8QP9 - chains L and 6 of the 16 polymer chains in the assembly; structure by electron microscopy, 4.10 A resolution (low resolution: residue-level contacts below are approximate; hydrogen-bond / salt-bridge calls are withheld).

== Chain L ==
Protein: U4/U6 small nuclear ribonucleoprotein Prp31
Source organism: Homo sapiens
UniProtKB: Q8WWY3 (PRP31_HUMAN); residue numbers follow UniProt; this construct covers 1-499
Chain sequence (499 residues; numbered 1 to 499; the number before each row is that of its first residue):
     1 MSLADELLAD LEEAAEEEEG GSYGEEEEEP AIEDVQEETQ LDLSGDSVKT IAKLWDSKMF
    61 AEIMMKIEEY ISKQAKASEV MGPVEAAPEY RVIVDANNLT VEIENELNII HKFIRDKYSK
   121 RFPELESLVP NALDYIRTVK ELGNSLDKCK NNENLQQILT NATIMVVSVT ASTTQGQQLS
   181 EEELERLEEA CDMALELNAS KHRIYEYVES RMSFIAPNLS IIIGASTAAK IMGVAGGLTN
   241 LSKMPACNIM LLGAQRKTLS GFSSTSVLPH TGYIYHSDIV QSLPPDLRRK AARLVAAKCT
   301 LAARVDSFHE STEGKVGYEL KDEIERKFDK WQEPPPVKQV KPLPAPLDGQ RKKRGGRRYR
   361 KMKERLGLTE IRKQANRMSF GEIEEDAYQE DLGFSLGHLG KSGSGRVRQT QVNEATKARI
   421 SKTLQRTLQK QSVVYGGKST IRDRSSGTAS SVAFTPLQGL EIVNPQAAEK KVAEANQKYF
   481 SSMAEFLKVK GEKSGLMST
Not modelled in the structure: 1-340, 391-499
Curated features (UniProtKB/Swiss-Prot):
  - motif: Arg-351 to Glu-364 (Nuclear localization signal (NLS))
  - site: Cys-247 (Interaction with U4 snRNA), His-270 (Interaction with U4 snRNA and U4atac snRNA), Arg-289 (Interaction with U4atac snRNA), Arg-293 (Interaction with U4 snRNA and U4atac snRNA), Lys-298 (Interaction with U4 snRNA and U4atac snRNA)
  - modified residue: Ser-379 (Phosphoserine), Ser-395 (Phosphoserine), Ser-432 (Phosphoserine), Lys-438 (N6-acetyllysine), Ser-439 (Phosphoserine), Thr-440 (Phosphothreonine), Ser-450 (Phosphoserine), Thr-455 (Phosphothreonine)
  - cross-link (Glycyl lysine isopeptide (Lys-Gly)): Lys-471 (interchain with G-Cter in SUMO2), Lys-478 (interchain with G-Cter in SUMO2)
  - natural variant: His-111 to Ile-114 (deletion: In RP11), Ala-194 (A194E: In RP11), Ala-216 (A216P: In RP11)
  - mutagenesis: His-270 (H270A/K: Reduces binding to the complex formed by U4 snRNA and SNU13), Arg-351 to Glu-364 (Abolishes nuclear localization)

== Chain 6 ==
Molecule: U6 snRNA
Source organism: Homo sapiens
Sequence (106 nucleotides; each row starts with the number of its first residue):
     1 GUGCUCGCUU CGGCAGCACA UAUACUAAAA UUGGAACGAU ACAGAGAAGA UUAGCAUGGC
    61 CCCUGCGCAA GGAUGACACG CAAAUUCGUG AAGCGUUCCA UAUUUU
Not modelled in the structure: 1-30, 37-46, 78-106

== Chain L / chain 6 interface ==
Contacting residue pairs (9; chain L residue first):
  Lys-353(L) / G54(6)
  Lys-353(L) / C55(6)
  Arg-354(L) / C55(6)
  Gly-355(L) / G54(6)
  Gly-355(L) / C55(6)
  Gly-356(L) / G54(6)
  Gly-356(L) / C55(6)
  Arg-357(L) / C55(6)
  Arg-360(L) / G54(6)
Interface residues without a listed pair, chain L (8 interface residues in all): Lys-352, Arg-358
Interface residues without a listed pair, chain 6 (5 interface residues in all): U52, A56, U57

== Summary ==
8 residues of chain L face 5 of chain 6 across their interface. From UniProt: one mutagenesis site on chain L.
Here chain L is U4/U6 small nuclear ribonucleoprotein Prp31 and chain 6 is U6 snRNA, both from Homo sapiens.
Entry 8QP9 (Cryo-EM Structure of Pre-B+AMPPNP Complex (core part)) was determined by electron microscopy
together with 8QOZ, 8QP8, 8QPA, 8QPB, 8QPE and 8QPK from the same study.
